PDB entry 2VDC | electron microscopy, 9.50 A resolution (very low resolution: no residue pairs are listed; an interface is given only as per-side residue counts) | chains A and B of the 12 polymer chains in the assembly

== Chain A (and B) ==
Molecule: Glutamate synthase [NADPH] large chain
Source organism: Azospirillum brasilense
Notes: EC 1.4.1.13; fragment: residues 37-1508, alpha subunit; chain B of this document is another copy of the same molecule, construct and numbering; everything in this record applies to it too
UniProtKB: Q05755 (GLTB_AZOBR); residues 1-1472 here correspond to UniProt positions 37-1508 (UniProt number = residue number + 36)
Chain sequence (1472 residues; numbered 1 to 1472; the number before each row is that of its first residue):
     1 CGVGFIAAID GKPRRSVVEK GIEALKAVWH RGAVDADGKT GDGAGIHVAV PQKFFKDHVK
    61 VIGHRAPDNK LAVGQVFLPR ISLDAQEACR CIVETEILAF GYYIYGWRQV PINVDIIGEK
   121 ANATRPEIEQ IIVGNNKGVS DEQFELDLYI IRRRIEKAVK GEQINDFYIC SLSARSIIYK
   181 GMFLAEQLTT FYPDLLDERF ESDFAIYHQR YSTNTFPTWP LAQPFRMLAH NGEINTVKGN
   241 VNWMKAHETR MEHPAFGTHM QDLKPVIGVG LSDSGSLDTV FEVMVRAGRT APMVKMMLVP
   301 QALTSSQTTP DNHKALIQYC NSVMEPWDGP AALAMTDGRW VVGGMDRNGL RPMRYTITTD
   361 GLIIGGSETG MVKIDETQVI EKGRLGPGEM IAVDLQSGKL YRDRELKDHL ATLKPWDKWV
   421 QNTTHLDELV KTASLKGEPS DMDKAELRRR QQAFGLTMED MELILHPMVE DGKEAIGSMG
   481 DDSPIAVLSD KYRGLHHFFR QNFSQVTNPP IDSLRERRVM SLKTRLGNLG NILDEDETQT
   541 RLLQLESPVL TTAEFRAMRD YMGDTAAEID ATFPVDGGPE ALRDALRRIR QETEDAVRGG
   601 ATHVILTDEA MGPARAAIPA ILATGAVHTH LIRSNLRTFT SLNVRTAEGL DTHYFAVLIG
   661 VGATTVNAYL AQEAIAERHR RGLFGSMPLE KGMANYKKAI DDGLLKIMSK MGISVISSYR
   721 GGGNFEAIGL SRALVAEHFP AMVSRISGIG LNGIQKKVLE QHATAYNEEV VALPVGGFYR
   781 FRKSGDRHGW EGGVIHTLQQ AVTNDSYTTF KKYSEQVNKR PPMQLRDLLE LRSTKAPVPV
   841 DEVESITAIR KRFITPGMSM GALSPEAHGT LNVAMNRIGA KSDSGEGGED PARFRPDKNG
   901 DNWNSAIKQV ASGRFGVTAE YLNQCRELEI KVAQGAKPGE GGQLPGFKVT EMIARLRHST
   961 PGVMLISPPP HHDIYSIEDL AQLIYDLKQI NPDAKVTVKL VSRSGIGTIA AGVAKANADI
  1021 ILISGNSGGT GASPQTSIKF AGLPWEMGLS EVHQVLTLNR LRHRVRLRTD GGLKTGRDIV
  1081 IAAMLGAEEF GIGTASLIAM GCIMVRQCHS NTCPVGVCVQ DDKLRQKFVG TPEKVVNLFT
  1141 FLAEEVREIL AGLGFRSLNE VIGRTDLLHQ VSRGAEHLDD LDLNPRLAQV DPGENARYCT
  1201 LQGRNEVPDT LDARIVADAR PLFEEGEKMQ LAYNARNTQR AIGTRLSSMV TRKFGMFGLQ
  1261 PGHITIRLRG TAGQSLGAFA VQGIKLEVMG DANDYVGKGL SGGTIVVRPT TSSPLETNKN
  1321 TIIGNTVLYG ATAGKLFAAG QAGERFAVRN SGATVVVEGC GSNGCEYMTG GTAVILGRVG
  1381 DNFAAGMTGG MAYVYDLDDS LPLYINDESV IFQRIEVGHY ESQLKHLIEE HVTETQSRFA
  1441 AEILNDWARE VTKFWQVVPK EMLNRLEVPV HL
UniProt features mapped onto this chain:
  - active site: C1 (For GATase activity)
  - binding site (FMN): L1049 to R1106
  - binding site ([3Fe-4S] cluster): C1102, C1108, C1113
From the paper describing this entry:
  - self-association interface (contacts with another copy of this molecule): N804 to D805, V840 to A848, N876 to G879, P896 to N902, E1224 to K1228, K1228 to N1234, I1264 to R1269, R1438 to R1449

== How chain A and chain B interact ==
At this resolution (10 A) residue pairs are not listed: 58 residues of chain A and 57 of chain B lie at the interface.

== In short ==
The interface between chain A and chain B involves 58 residues on one side and 57 on the other. From UniProt:
active-site residue C1(A), 3 FMN-binding residues and 3 [3Fe-4S] cluster-binding residues on chain A. From the
paper: a self-association interface involving N804(A), V840(A) and N876(A) among others.
Both chains are Glutamate synthase [NADPH] large chain (Azospirillum brasilense). Entry 2VDC (The 9.5 A
resolution structure of glutamate synthase from cryo-electron microscopy and its oligomerization behavior in
...) was determined by electron microscopy.
